PDB entry 4YTW | X-ray diffraction, 1.40 A resolution | chains B and D of the 4 polymer chains in the assembly

Chain B (and D):
Name: Protein UPS1, mitochondrial
Organism: Saccharomyces cerevisiae
Notes: chain D of this document is another copy of the same molecule, construct and numbering; everything in this record applies to it too
UniProt: Q05776 (UPS1_YEAST); residues 1-170 here = UniProt positions 1-170
Sequence (184 residues; numbered -13 to 170; the number before each row is that of its first residue; numbers below 1 keep their minus sign (Met-13 is residue -13)):
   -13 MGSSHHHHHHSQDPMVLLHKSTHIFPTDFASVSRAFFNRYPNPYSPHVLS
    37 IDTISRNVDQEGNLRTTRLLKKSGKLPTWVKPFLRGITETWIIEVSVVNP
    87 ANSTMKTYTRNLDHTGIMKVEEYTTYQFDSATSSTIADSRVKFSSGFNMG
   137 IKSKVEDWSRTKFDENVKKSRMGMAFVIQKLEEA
Unresolved in the structure: -13 to 0, 169-170 (chain D: -13 to 0, 170)
Construct notes: expression tag (-13 to 0)
Curated features (UniProtKB/Swiss-Prot):
  - binding site (a 1,2-diacyl-sn-glycero-3-phosphate): Tyr26, Lys58, Lys148, Asn152
  - mutagenesis: Phe23 (F23D: Strongly impairs interaction with MDM35. Failure to complement the mitochondrial defects of UPS1-deficient cells), Arg25 (R25E: Nearly abolishes phosphatidic acid transfer activity; R25K: No effect on phosphatidic acid transfer activity), His33 (H33E: Failure to complement the mitochondrial defects of UPS1-deficient cells; when associated with E-58; E-61; E-148 and E-155), Arg42 (R42D: Impairs interaction with MDM35. Reduces ability to complement the mitochondrial defects of UPS1-deficient cells), Leu50 (L50D: Strongly impairs interaction with MDM35. Failure to complement the mitochondrial defects of UPS1-deficient cells), Arg54 (R54E: Decreases phosphatidic acid transfer activity and impairs cardiolipin biosynthesis), Lys58 (K58E: Failure to complement the mitochondrial defects of UPS1-deficient cells; when associated with E-33; E-61; E-148 and E-155), Lys61 (K61E: Failure to complement the mitochondrial defects of UPS1-deficient cells; when associated with E-33; E-58; E-148 and E-155; K61E: Nearly abolishes phosphatidic acid transfer activity ...), Leu62 (L62A: Decreases phosphatidic acid binding and impairs cardiolipin biosynthesis; when associated with A-65), Trp65 (W65A: Decreases phosphatidic acid binding and impairs cardiolipin biosynthesis; when associated with A-62), Trp77 (W77D: Impairs interaction with MDM35. Reduces ability to complement the mitochondrial defects of UPS1-deficient cells), Ile78 (I78D: Failure to complement the mitochondrial defects of UPS1-deficient cells), 8 further mutagenesis entries in UniProt
From the paper describing this entry:
  - mutagenesis - K61E/K155E: abolished binding to cardiolipin-containing liposomes
  - mutagenesis - K6E/K128E, R25E, R25K: unchanged binding to cardiolipin-containing liposomes
  - mutagenesis - K6E/K128E, R25K: unchanged binding to PA
  - mutagenesis - R25E, K61E/K155E: abolished binding to NBD-PA

Interface between chain B and chain D:
Residue-residue contacts (82; chain B residue first):
  Met1(B) with Lys138(D)
  Leu3(B) with Glu142(D); Ser145(D)
  His5(B) with Ser145(D); Arg146(D); Phe149(D)
  Lys6(B) with Phe149(D)
  Ser7(B) with Phe149(D); Val153(D)
  His9(B) with Arg157(D)
  Phe11(B) with Arg157(D); Met160(D), hydrophobic
  Thr13(B) with Ile164(D); Glu168(D)
  Ser17(B) with Glu168(D)
  Val18(B) with Met160(D)
  Arg20(B) with Leu167(D), hydrogen bond (side chain-backbone)
  Ala21(B) with Met160(D); Val163(D), hydrophobic; Ile164(D), hydrophobic
  Phe22(B) with Met160(D), hydrophobic
  Asn24(B) with Val163(D)
  Arg25(B) with Ser156(D), hydrogen bond; Met160(D); Val163(D)
  Asn28(B) with Gly159(D); Phe162(D)
  Pro29(B) with Phe162(D)
  Tyr30(B) with Lys155(D); Met158(D); Gly159(D)
  Pro63(B) with Trp144(D)
  Trp65(B) with Phe69(D); Ile137(D), hydrophobic; Lys140(D)
  Phe69(B) with Trp65(D), hydrophobic; Phe69(D), hydrophobic; Ile137(D), hydrophobic
  Met104(B) with Val141(D), hydrophobic; Trp144(D), hydrophobic
  Tyr112(B) with Met160(D), hydrophobic
  Val127(B) with Phe149(D), hydrophobic
  Phe129(B) with Trp144(D), hydrophobic; Ser145(D)
  Asn134(B) with Asn134(D)
  Met135(B) with Ile137(D), hydrophobic
  Ile137(B) with Trp65(D), hydrophobic; Asn134(D); Met135(D), hydrophobic
  Lys138(B) with Met1(D)
  Lys140(B) with Trp65(D)
  Val141(B) with Met104(D), hydrophobic; Ser131(D)
  Glu142(B) with Leu3(D)
  Trp144(B) with Met104(D), hydrophobic; Phe129(D), hydrophobic
  Ser145(B) with Leu3(D); Met104(D); Phe129(D)
  Arg146(B) with His5(D)
  Phe149(B) with His5(D); Lys6(D); Ser7(D); Val127(D), hydrophobic; Phe129(D), hydrophobic
  Val153(B) with Ser7(D)
  Lys155(B) with Tyr30(D)
  Arg157(B) with His9(D)
  Met158(B) with Tyr30(D)
  Gly159(B) with Asn28(D); Tyr30(D)
  Met160(B) with Phe11(D), hydrophobic; Val18(D); Ala21(D); Phe22(D), hydrophobic; Tyr112(D)
  Phe162(B) with Pro29(D), hydrophobic
  Val163(B) with Ala21(D), hydrophobic; Asn24(D); Arg25(D)
  Ile164(B) with Ala21(D), hydrophobic
  Leu167(B) with Arg20(D)
Interface residues without a listed pair, chain B (52 interface residues in all): Ser31, Val106, Lys148, Asn152, Ser156, Ala161
Interface residues without a listed pair, chain D (53 interface residues in all): Thr13, Ser17, Lys58, Pro63, Val106, Lys148, Ala161

In short:
Chain B and chain D form an interface of 52 and 53 residues respectively; the contacts include 2 hydrogen
bonds. Among the polar pairs are Arg20(B)-Leu167(D) and Arg25(B)-Ser156(D). The paper reports that R25E and
K61E/K155E of chain B abolish binding to NBD-PA; K61E/K155E of chain B abolish binding to
cardiolipin-containing liposomes.
Both chains are Protein UPS1, mitochondrial (Saccharomyces cerevisiae). Entry 4YTW (Crystal structure of
Ups1-Mdm35 complex) was determined by X-ray diffraction (same publication as 4YTV and 4YTX).
